Entry 5W65 (electron microscopy, 4.30 A resolution (low resolution: residue-level contacts below are approximate; hydrogen-bond / salt-bridge calls are withheld)); this record covers chains B and S of the 20 polymer chains in the assembly.

# Chain B
Molecule: DNA-directed RNA polymerase I subunit RPA135
From: Saccharomyces cerevisiae (strain ATCC 204508 / S288c)
Notes: EC 2.7.7.6
Reference sequence: P22138 (RPA2_YEAST); residue numbers follow UniProt; this construct covers 1-1203
Chain sequence (1203 residues; each row starts with the number of its first residue):
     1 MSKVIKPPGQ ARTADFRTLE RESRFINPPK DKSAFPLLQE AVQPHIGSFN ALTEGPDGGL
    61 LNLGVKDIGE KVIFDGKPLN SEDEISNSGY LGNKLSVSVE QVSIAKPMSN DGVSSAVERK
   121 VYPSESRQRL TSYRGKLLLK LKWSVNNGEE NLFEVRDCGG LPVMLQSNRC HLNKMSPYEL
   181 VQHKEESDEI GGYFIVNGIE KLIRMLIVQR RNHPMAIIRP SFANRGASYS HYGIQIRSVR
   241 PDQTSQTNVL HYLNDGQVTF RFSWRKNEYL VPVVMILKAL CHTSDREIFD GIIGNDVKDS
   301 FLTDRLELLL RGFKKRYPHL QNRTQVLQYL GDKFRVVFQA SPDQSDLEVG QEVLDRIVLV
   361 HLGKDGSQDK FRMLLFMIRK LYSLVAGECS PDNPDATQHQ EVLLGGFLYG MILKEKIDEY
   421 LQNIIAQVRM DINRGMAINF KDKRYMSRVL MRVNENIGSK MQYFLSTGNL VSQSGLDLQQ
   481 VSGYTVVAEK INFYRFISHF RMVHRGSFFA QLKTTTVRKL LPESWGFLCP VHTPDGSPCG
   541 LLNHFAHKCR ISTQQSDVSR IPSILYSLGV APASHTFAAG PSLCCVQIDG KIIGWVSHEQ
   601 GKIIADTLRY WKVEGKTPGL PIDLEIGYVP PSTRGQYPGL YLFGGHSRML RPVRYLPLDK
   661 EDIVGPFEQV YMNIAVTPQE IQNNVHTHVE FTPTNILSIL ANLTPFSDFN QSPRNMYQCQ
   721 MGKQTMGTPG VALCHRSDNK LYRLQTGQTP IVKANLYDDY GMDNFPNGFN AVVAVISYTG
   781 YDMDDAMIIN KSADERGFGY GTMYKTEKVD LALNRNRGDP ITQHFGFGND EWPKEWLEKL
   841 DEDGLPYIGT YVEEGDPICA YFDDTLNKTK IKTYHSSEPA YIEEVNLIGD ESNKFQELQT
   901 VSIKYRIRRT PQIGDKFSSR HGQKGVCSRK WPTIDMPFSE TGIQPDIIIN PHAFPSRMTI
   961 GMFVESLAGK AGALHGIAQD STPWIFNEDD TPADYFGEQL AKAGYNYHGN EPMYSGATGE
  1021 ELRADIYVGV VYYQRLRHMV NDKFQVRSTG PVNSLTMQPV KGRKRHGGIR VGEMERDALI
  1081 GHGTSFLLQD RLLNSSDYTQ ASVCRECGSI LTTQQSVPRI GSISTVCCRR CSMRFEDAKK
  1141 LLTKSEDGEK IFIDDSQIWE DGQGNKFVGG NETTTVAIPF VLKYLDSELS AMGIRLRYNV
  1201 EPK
Not modelled in the structure: 1-11, 81-85, 1144-1145, 1197-1203
Glycans and other covalent adducts: covalent link Arg1105-Leu1196
Bound ions: Zn2+: Cys1104, Cys1107, Cys1128, Cys1131
Curated features (UniProtKB/Swiss-Prot):
  - zinc finger: Cys1104 to Cys1131 (C4-type)
  - modified residue: Ser2 (N-acetylserine), Ser81 (Phosphoserine), Ser1156 (Phosphoserine)
  - mutagenesis: Cys1104 (C1104A: No effect; when associated with A-1107; A-1128 and A-1131), Cys1107 (C1107A: Lethal. Abolishes recruitment of RPA1 to Pol I. No effect; when associated with A-1104; A-1128 and A-1131), Cys1127 (C1127R: Responsible of suppression of RPA190-5 and RPA190-1 mutations), Cys1128 (C1128A: No effect; when associated with A-1104; A-1107 and A-1131), Cys1131 (C1131A: No effect; when associated with A-1104; A-1107 and A-1128)

# Chain S
Molecule: non-template strand DNA
Sequence (54 nucleotides; numbered 1 to 54; the number before each row is that of its first residue):
     1 CAAGTGTGAG GAAAAGTAGT TGGGTTTTTT TTTTTTTTTT TGCAGTTGAA GACA
Not modelled in the structure: 30-38

# Chain B / chain S interface
Residue-residue contacts - 26 pairs, chain B then chain S:
  Asp157(B) - DG23(S)
  Arg219(B) - DT41(S)
  Ser221(B) - DT40(S)
  Ser221(B) - DT41(S)
  Arg225(B) - DT39(S)
  Arg225(B) - DT40(S)
  Arg261(B) - DT39(S)
  Arg261(B) - DT40(S)
  Glu268(B) - DT39(S)
  Glu268(B) - DT40(S)
  Leu478(B) - DT39(S)
  Gln479(B) - DT39(S)
  Gln480(B) - DT39(S)
  Phe508(B) - DT41(S)
  Gln511(B) - DT41(S)
  Leu512(B) - DT41(S)
  Lys513(B) - DG42(S)
  Lys513(B) - DC43(S)
  Thr514(B) - DG42(S)
  Arg815(B) - DT26(S)
  Asn816(B) - DT26(S)
  Asn816(B) - DT27(S)
  Arg817(B) - DG23(S)
  Arg817(B) - DG24(S)
  Arg817(B) - DT25(S)
  Arg817(B) - DT26(S)
Other interface residues (no listed pair), chain B (21 interface residues in all): Pro220, Asn224, Lys266, Asn267

# Overview
21 residues of chain B face 10 of chain S across their interface. The Zn2+ site is built by Cys1104(B),
Cys1107(B), Cys1128(B) and Cys1131(B). UniProt lists 5 mutagenesis sites on chain B.
Chain B is DNA-directed RNA polymerase I subunit RPA135 (Saccharomyces cerevisiae (strain ATCC 204508 /
S288c)) and chain S is non-template strand DNA; the structure, RNA polymerase I Initial Transcribing Complex
State 2, was determined by electron microscopy, deposited together with 5W5Y, 5W64 and 5W66.
